Entry 2PBG (X-ray diffraction, 2.50 A resolution); this record covers chain A.

# Chain A
Name: 6-phospho-beta-D-galactosidase
Organism: Lactococcus lactis
Notes: EC 3.2.1.85
UniProt: P11546 (LACG_LACLA); residues 1-468 here = UniProt positions 1-468
Sequence (468 residues; numbered 1 to 468; the number before each row is that of its first residue):
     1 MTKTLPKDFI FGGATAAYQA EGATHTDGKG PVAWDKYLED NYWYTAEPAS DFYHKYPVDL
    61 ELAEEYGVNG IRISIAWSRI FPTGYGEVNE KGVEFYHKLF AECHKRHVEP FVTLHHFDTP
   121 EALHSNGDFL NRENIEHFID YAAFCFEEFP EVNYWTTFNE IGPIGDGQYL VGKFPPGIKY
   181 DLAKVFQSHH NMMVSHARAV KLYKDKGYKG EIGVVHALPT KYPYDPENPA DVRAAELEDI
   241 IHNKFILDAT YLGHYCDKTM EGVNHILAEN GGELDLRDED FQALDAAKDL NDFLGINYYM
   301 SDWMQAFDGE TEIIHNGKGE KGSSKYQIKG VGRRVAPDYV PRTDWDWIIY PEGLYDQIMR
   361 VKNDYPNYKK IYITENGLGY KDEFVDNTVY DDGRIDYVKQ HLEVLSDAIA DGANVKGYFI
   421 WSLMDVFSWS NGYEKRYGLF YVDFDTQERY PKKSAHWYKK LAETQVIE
Sequence notes: engineered mutation Cys256 (Ser in P11546)
UniProt features mapped onto this chain:
  - active site: Glu160 (Proton donor), Glu375 (Nucleophile)
  - binding site (D-galactose 6-phosphate): Gln19, His116, Asn159, Glu160, Asn297, Ser428, Trp429, Lys435, Tyr437

# In short
UniProt lists active-site residues Glu160 and Glu375 and 9 D-galactose 6-phosphate-binding residues.
Chain A is 6-phospho-beta-D-galactosidase (Lactococcus lactis); the structure, 6-phospho-beta-D-galactosidase
form-B, was determined by X-ray diffraction (same publication as 3PBG and 4PBG).
